PDB entry 3RJ1 | X-ray diffraction, 4.30 A resolution (low resolution: residue-level contacts below are approximate; hydrogen-bond / salt-bridge calls are withheld) | chains C and E of the 7 polymer chains in the assembly

== Chain C ==
Protein: Mediator of RNA polymerase II transcription subunit 8
Source organism: Saccharomyces cerevisiae
UniProtKB: P38304 (MED8_YEAST); residues 1-223 here = UniProt positions 1-223
Amino-acid sequence (223 residues; numbered 1 to 223; the number before each row is that of its first residue):
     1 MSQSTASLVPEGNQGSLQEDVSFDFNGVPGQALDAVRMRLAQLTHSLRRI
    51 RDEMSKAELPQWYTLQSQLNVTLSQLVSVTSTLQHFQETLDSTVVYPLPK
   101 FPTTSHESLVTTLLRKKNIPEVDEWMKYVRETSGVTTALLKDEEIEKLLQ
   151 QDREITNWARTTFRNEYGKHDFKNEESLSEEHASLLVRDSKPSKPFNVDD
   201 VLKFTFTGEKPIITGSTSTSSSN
Not modelled in the structure: 1-28, 172-194, 211-223
Modified / non-standard residues: Mse1 (selenomethionine); Mse38, Mse54, Mse126 (selenomethionine; parent Met)

== Chain E ==
Protein: Mediator of RNA polymerase II transcription subunit 18
Source organism: Saccharomyces cerevisiae
UniProtKB: P32585 (MED18_YEAST); residue numbers follow UniProt; this construct covers 1-108, 141-307
Amino-acid sequence (275 residues; each row starts with the number of its first residue; note: 32 numbers in that range are skipped by the numbering (no residue carries them; nothing is unmodelled there)):
     1 MVQQLSLFGSIGDDGYDLLISTLTTISGNPPLLYNSLCTVWKPNPSYDVE
    51 NVNSRNQLVEPNRIKLSKEVPFSYLIDETMMDKPLNFRILKSFTNDKIPL
   101 NYAMTRNI
   141 NSDDIIDVDMDASPAPSNESCSPWSLQISDIPAAGNNRSVSMQTIAETII
   191 LSSAGKNSSVSSLMNGLGYVFEFQYLTIGVKFFMKHGLILELQKIWQIEE
   241 AGNSQITSGGFLLKAYINVSRGTDIDRINYTETALMNLKKELQGYIELSV
   291 PDRQSMDSRVAHGNILI
Not modelled in the structure: 1, 50-60, 108, 141-158, 172-177, 301-307
Modified / non-standard residues: Mse1, Mse150 (selenomethionine); Mse80, Mse81, Mse104, Mse182, Mse204, Mse224, Mse276, Mse296 (selenomethionine; parent Met)
Residues lining bound ligands:
  - selenium atom (SE), molecule 1: Gln3, Mse182, Gln183
  - selenium atom (SE), molecule 2: Trp41, Ile64, Mse204, Asn205, Tyr209

== Chain C / chain E interface ==
Contacting residue pairs (9; chain C residue first):
  Asp199(C) with Pro291(E)
  Asp200(C) with Pro291(E); Asp292(E); Ser295(E)
  Val201(C) with Ser295(E)
  Lys203(C) with Ser295(E)
  Phe204(C) with Ser295(E)
  Thr207(C) with Asp297(E); Arg299(E)
Interface residues without a listed pair, chain E (7 interface residues in all): Mse296, Val300

== Summary ==
6 residues of chain C and 7 residues of chain E are in contact. Chain E binds selenium atom.
Here chain C is Mediator of RNA polymerase II transcription subunit 8 and chain E is Mediator of RNA
polymerase II transcription subunit 18, both from Saccharomyces cerevisiae. Entry 3RJ1 (Architecture of the
Mediator Head module) was determined by X-ray diffraction.
